Entry 1C43 (X-ray diffraction, 1.80 A resolution); this record covers chain A.

== Chain A ==
Protein: Protein (human lysozyme)
Organism: Homo sapiens
Notes: EC 3.2.1.17
UniProt: P61626 (LYSC_HUMAN); residues 1-130 here correspond to UniProt positions 19-148 (UniProt number = residue number + 18)
Amino-acid sequence (130 residues; each row starts with the number of its first residue):
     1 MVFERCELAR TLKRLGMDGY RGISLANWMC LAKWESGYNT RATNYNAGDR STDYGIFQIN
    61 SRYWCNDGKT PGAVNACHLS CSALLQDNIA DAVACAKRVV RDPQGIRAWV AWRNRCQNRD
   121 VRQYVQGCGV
Construct notes: engineered mutation Met1 (Lys19 in P61626)
Curated features (UniProtKB/Swiss-Prot):
  - active site: Glu35, Asp53
Disulfide bonds: Cys6-Cys128, Cys30-Cys116, Cys65-Cys81, Cys77-Cys95
Ion coordination: Na+: Ser61, Cys65, Val74

== In short ==
Ser61, Cys65 and Val74 form the Na+ site. From UniProt: active-site residues Glu35 and Asp53.
Chain A is Protein (human lysozyme) (Homo sapiens); the structure, Mutant human lysozyme with foreign
N-terminal residues, was determined by X-ray diffraction, deposited together with 1C45 and 1C46.
